PDB entry 8EVA | electron microscopy, 3.33 A resolution | chains A and D of the 4 polymer chains in the assembly

== Chain A ==
Name: Cyclic nucleotide-gated cation channel alpha-3
From: Homo sapiens
Reference sequence: Q16281 (CNGA3_HUMAN); residue numbers follow UniProt; this construct covers 151-694
Sequence (552 residues; numbered 143 to 694; the number before each row is that of its first residue):
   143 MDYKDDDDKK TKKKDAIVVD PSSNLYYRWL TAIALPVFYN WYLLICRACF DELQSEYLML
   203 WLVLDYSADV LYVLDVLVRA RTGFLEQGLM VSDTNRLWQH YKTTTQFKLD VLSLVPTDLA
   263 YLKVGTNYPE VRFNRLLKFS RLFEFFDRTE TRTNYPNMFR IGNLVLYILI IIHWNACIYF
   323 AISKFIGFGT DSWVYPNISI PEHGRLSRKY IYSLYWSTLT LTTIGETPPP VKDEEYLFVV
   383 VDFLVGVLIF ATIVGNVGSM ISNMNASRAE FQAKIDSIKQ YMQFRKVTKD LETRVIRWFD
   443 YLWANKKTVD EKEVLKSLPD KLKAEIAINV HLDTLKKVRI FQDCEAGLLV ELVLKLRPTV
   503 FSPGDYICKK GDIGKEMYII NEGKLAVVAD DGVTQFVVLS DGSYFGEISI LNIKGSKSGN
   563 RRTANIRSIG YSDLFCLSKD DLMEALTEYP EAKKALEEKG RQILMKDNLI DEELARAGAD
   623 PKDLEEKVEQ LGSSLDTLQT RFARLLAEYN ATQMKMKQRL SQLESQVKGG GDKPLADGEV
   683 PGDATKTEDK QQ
Unresolved in the structure: 143-158, 261-267, 610-694
Covalent attachments: N-acetylglucosamine (NAG) linked to N339
Construct notes: initiating methionine (143); expression tag (144-150)
Residues lining bound ligands: cyclic guanosine monophosphate (PCG): C510, V529, L541, F547, G548, E549, I550, S551, R563, R564, T565, A566, I568
UniProt features mapped onto this chain:
  - region: T365 to E368 (Selectivity filter)
  - binding site (3',5'-cyclic GMP): G548, E549, S551, R564, T565, D609
  - site (Central gate): F392, V396
  - glycosylation: N339 (N-linked (GalNAc...) asparagine)

== Chain D ==
Name: Cyclic nucleotide-gated cation channel beta-3
From: Homo sapiens
Reference sequence: Q9NQW8 (CNGB3_HUMAN); residue numbers follow UniProt; this construct covers 79-809
Sequence (740 residues; numbered 70 to 809; the number before each row is that of its first residue):
    70 MDYKDDDDKS GDLTTNPDPQ NAAEPTGTVP EQKEMDPGKE GPNSPQNKPP AAPVINEYAD
   130 AQLHNLVKRM RQRTALYKKK LVEGDLSSPE ASPQTAKPTA VPPVKESDDK PTEHYYRLLW
   190 FKVKKMPLTE YLKRIKLPNS IDSYTDRLYL LWLLLVTLAY NWNCCFIPLR LVFPYQTADN
   250 IHYWLIADII CDIIYLYDML FIQPRLQFVR GGDIIVDSNE LRKHYRTSTK FQLDVASIIP
   310 FDICYLFFGF NPMFRANRML KYTSFFEFNH HLESIMDKAY IYRVIRTTGY LLFILHINAC
   370 VYYWASNYEG IGTTRWVYDG EGNEYLRCYY WAVRTLITIG GLPEPQTLFE IVFQLLNFFS
   430 GVFVFSSLIG QMRDVIGAAT ANQNYFRACM DDTIAYMNNY SIPKLVQKRV RTWYEYTWDS
   490 QRMLDESDLL KTLPTTVQLA LAIDVNFSII SKVDLFKGCD TQMIYDMLLR LKSVLYLPGD
   550 FVCKKGEIGK EMYIIKHGEV QVLGGPDGTK VLVTLKAGSV FGEISLLAAG GGNRRTANVV
   610 AHGFANLLTL DKKTLQEILV HYPDSERILM KKARVLLKQK AKTAEATPPR KDLALLFPPK
   670 EETPKLFKTL LGGTGKASLA RLLKLKREQA AQKKENSEGG EEEGKENEDK QKENEDKQKE
   730 NEDKGKENED KDKGREPEEK PLDRPECTAS PIAVEEEPHS VRRTVLPRGT SRQSLIISMA
   790 PSAEGGEEVL TIEVKEKAKQ
Unresolved in the structure: 70-205, 573-576, 647-809
Construct notes: initiating methionine (70); expression tag (71-78)
Residues lining bound ligands: cyclic guanosine monophosphate (PCG): C552, L581, V582, F590, G591, E592, I593, R603, R604, T605, A606, V608
UniProt features mapped onto this chain:
  - region: T407 to G410 (Selectivity filter)
  - binding site (3',5'-cyclic GMP): G591, E592, R604, T605
  - site: F434 (Central gate), I438 (Central gate), R442 (Occludes the pore below the central gate)

== Chain A / chain D interface ==
Pairs across the interface (81; chain A residue first):
  L227(A) - Y485(D)  hydrophobic
  Q229(A) - H566(D)  hydrogen bond
  Q229(A) - G567(D)
  Q229(A) - A586(D)
  G230(A) - Y485(D)
  G230(A) - G612(D)
  G230(A) - F613(D)  hydrogen bond (backbone-backbone)
  L231(A) - G612(D)
  D289(A) - R456(D)  salt bridge
  E292(A) - R456(D)  salt bridge
  T293(A) - R456(D)
  T293(A) - R480(D)  hydrogen bond (backbone-side chain)
  T293(A) - E484(D)
  R294(A) - R480(D)
  N296(A) - N467(D)
  P298(A) - D460(D)
  R302(A) - R456(D)
  R302(A) - D460(D)  salt bridge
  T365(A) - I408(D)
  I366(A) - I408(D)
  G367(A) - R403(D)  hydrogen bond (backbone-side chain)
  G367(A) - I408(D)
  P372(A) - Y399(D)
  V373(A) - R396(D)  hydrogen bond (backbone-side chain)
  D375(A) - G391(D)
  D375(A) - N392(D)  hydrogen bond (side chain-backbone)
  D375(A) - L395(D)
  Y378(A) - R396(D)
  Y378(A) - Y399(D)  hydrophobic
  L379(A) - L395(D)  hydrophobic
  V381(A) - Y399(D)  hydrophobic
  V382(A) - Y398(D)  hydrophobic
  V382(A) - Y399(D)  hydrophobic
  F385(A) - V402(D)  hydrophobic
  F385(A) - R403(D)
  F385(A) - I408(D)  hydrophobic
  L386(A) - L360(D)  hydrophobic
  L386(A) - L361(D)  hydrophobic
  L386(A) - L364(D)  hydrophobic
  V389(A) - I406(D)  hydrophobic
  V389(A) - F434(D)  hydrophobic
  V389(A) - L437(D)  hydrophobic
  L390(A) - T357(D)
  L390(A) - L360(D)  hydrophobic
  L390(A) - L437(D)  hydrophobic
  F392(A) - F434(D)  hydrophobic
  A393(A) - I438(D)  hydrophobic
  T394(A) - I445(D)
  V396(A) - I438(D)  hydrophobic
  G397(A) - R442(D)
  N398(A) - I445(D)
  E453(A) - Y465(D)
  V456(A) - D461(D)
  V456(A) - T462(D)
  L457(A) - T462(D)
  L457(A) - Y465(D)  hydrophobic
  S459(A) - W482(D)
  S459(A) - Y483(D)
  S459(A) - L493(D)
  L460(A) - W482(D)  hydrophobic
  L460(A) - Y483(D)  hydrophobic
  P461(A) - W482(D)
  K463(A) - D549(D)  salt bridge
  K463(A) - F550(D)  hydrogen bond (side chain-backbone)
  L464(A) - R478(D)
  L464(A) - W482(D)  hydrophobic
  E467(A) - V475(D)
  E467(A) - R478(D)  salt bridge
  I468(A) - Y465(D)  hydrophobic
  I468(A) - I471(D)  hydrophobic
  N471(A) - P472(D)
  N471(A) - V475(D)
  V472(A) - Y469(D)  hydrophobic
  V472(A) - I471(D)  hydrophobic
  E487(A) - E556(D)
  G489(A) - E556(D)
  E493(A) - I557(D)
  E493(A) - K559(D)  salt bridge
  E590(A) - I557(D)
  E590(A) - K559(D)  salt bridge
  E590(A) - G600(D)
Also at the interface, not in a pair above, chain A (58 interface residues in all): S164, R290, E368, P371, S401, S404, K448, K449, K458, L490, Y591
Also at the interface, not in a pair above, chain D (63 interface residues in all): G409, M441, Y454, C458, M459, M466, N468, V479, D494, L544, Y545, L546, E568, G599, R603, H611

== Overview ==
58 residues of chain A face 63 of chain D across their interface; the contacts include 7 hydrogen bonds and 7
salt bridges. Among the polar pairs are D289(A)-R456(D), E292(A)-R456(D) and R302(A)-D460(D). Bound to chain
A: cyclic guanosine monophosphate. Chain D binds cyclic guanosine monophosphate.
Chain A is Cyclic nucleotide-gated cation channel alpha-3 and chain D is Cyclic nucleotide-gated cation
channel beta-3, both from Homo sapiens; the structure, Cryo-EM structure of cGMP bound truncated human
CNGA3/CNGB3 channel in lipid nanodisc, transition state 2, was determined by electron microscopy, deposited
together with 8ETP, 8EU3, 8EUC, 8EV8, 8EV9, 8EVB and 8EVC.
